4U7U - chains P and X of the 24 polymer chains in the assembly; structure by X-ray diffraction, 3.00 A resolution.

[Chain P]
Protein: CRISPR system Cascade subunit CasE
Organism: Escherichia coli K12
Notes: EC 3.1.-.-
Reference sequence: Q46897 (CAS6_ECOLI); residue numbers follow UniProt; this construct covers 1-199
Sequence (201 residues; each row starts with the number of its first residue; numbers below 1 keep their minus sign (Ala-1 is residue -1)):
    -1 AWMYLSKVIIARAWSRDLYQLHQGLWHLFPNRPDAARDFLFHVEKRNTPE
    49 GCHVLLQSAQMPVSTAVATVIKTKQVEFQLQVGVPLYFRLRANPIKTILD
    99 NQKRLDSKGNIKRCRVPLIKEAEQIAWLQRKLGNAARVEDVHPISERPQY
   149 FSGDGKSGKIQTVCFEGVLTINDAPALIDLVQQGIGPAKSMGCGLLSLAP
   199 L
Disordered / not traced: 28-35, 151-152
Construct notes: expression tag (-1 to 0)
Curated features (UniProtKB/Swiss-Prot):
  - mutagenesis: His20 (H20A: Loss of pre-crRNA cleavage)
Reported in the primary citation:
  - binding site for crRNA: Arg111, Arg113

[Chain X]
Molecule: crRNA
Sequence (61 nucleotides; row label = number of the first residue in the row):
     1 AUAAACCGGGCUCCCUGUCGGUUGUAAUUGAUAAUGUUGAGAGUUCCCCG
    51 CGCCAGCGGGG

[How chain P and chain X interact]
Residue-residue contacts (56):
  His20(P) with G61(X), phosphate contact
  Asp36(P) with G61(X), phosphate contact
  Asn91(P) with U45(X), hydrogen bond to the base
  Ile93(P) with U45(X), base contact; G58(X), phosphate contact
  Lys94(P) with G43(X), hydrogen bond to the base; G56(X), phosphate contact; C57(X), phosphate contact
  Thr95(P) with G56(X), sugar contact; C57(X), hydrogen bond to the phosphate
  Ile96(P) with G43(X), base contact; G56(X), phosphate contact
  Leu97(P) with U44(X), base contact
  Asp98(P) with U44(X), base contact
  Asn99(P) with U44(X), hydrogen bond to the base
  Gln100(P) with U44(X), sugar contact
  Arg102(P) with U44(X), base contact; C46(X), salt bridge to the phosphate
  Ser105(P) with C48(X), hydrogen bond to the phosphate
  Lys110(P) with C46(X), hydrogen bond to the phosphate; C47(X), salt bridge to the phosphate
  Arg111(P) with C49(X), base contact; G50(X), hydrogen bond to the base; C51(X), base contact; G56(X), hydrogen bond to the base; C57(X), base contact
  Cys112(P) with U44(X), base contact; C46(X), hydrogen bond to the phosphate
  Arg113(P) with U45(X), hydrogen bond to the sugar; C47(X), base contact; C48(X), base contact; G58(X), base contact; G59(X), hydrogen bond to the base; G60(X), hydrogen bond to the base
  Val114(P) with G43(X), sugar contact; U44(X), base contact
  Pro115(P) with G43(X), hydrogen bond to the sugar; U45(X), base contact
  Ile117(P) with A42(X), base contact; G43(X), sugar contact
  Arg128(P) with C57(X), salt bridge to the phosphate; G58(X), salt bridge to the phosphate
  Lys129(P) with G58(X), phosphate contact; G59(X), salt bridge to the phosphate
  Phe149(P) with C46(X), base contact; G61(X), base contact
  Ser155(P) with C46(X), sugar contact
  Gly156(P) with C46(X), base contact
  Lys157(P) with U45(X), salt bridge to the phosphate; C46(X), base contact
  Ile158(P) with U45(X), base contact; C46(X), base contact
  Gln159(P) with U45(X), hydrogen bond to the base
  Lys187(P) with G59(X), salt bridge to the phosphate; G60(X), salt bridge to the phosphate
  Ser188(P) with G61(X), phosphate contact
Also at the interface, not in a pair above, chain P (36 interface residues in all): Asp104, Leu116, Lys154, Gly184, Pro185, Met189

[Overview]
36 residues of chain P face 16 of chain X across their interface, with 14 hydrogen bonds and 8 salt bridges.
Polar contacts include Asn91(P)-U45(X), Lys94(P)-G43(X) and Asn99(P)-U44(X). UniProt lists one mutagenesis
site on chain P. The paper reports a binding site for crRNA at Arg111(P) and Arg113(P).
Chain P is CRISPR system Cascade subunit CasE (Escherichia coli K12) and chain X is crRNA; the structure,
Crystal structure of RNA-guided immune Cascade complex from E.coli, was determined by X-ray diffraction.
